3U0W - chains H and L; structure by X-ray diffraction, 2.00 A resolution.

== Chain H ==
Molecule: Fab Heavy Chain, Ig gamma-1 chain C region
From: Mus musculus
Reference sequence: P01857 (IGHG1_HUMAN); residues 114-216 here correspond to UniProt positions 1-103 (UniProt number = residue number - 113)
Amino-acid sequence (216 residues; each row starts with the number of its first residue):
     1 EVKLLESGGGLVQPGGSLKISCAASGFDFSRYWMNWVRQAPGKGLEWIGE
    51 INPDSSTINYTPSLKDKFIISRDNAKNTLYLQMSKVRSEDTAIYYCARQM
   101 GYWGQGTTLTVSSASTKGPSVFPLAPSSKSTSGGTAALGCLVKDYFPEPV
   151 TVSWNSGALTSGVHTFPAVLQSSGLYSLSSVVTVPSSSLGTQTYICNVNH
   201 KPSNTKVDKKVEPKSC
Disordered / not traced: 128-134, 214-216
Swiss-Prot annotation at these positions:
  - region: Glu212 to Cys216 (Hinge)
Disulfides: Cys22-Cys96, Cys140-Cys196

== Chain L ==
Molecule: Fab Light Chain, Ig kappa chain C region
From: Mus musculus
Reference sequence: P01834 (IGKC_HUMAN); residues 109-214 here correspond to UniProt positions 1-106 (UniProt number = residue number - 108)
Amino-acid sequence (214 residues; each row starts with the number of its first residue):
     1 DIQMTQTTSSLSASLGDRVTISCSASQGISNYLNWFQQKPDGTVKLLIYY
    51 TSSLHSGVPSRFSGSGSGTDYSLTISNLEPEDIATYYCQQYRKLPYTFGG
   101 GTKLEIKRTVAAPSVFIFPPSDEQLKSGTASVVCLLNNFYPREAKVQWKV
   151 DNALQSGNSQESVTEQDSKDSTYSLSSTLTLSKADYEKHKVYACEVTHQG
   201 LSSPVTKSFNRGEC
Disordered / not traced: 214
Disulfides: Cys23-Cys88, Cys134-Cys194

== Chain H / chain L interface ==
Residue-residue contacts (59):
  Gln39(H) - Gln38(L)  hydrogen bond
  Gln39(H) - Tyr87(L)  hydrogen bond
  Lys43(H) - Tyr87(L)
  Gly44(H) - Tyr87(L)
  Leu45(H) - Tyr87(L)  hydrophobic
  Leu45(H) - Phe98(L)
  Trp47(H) - Leu94(L)  hydrophobic
  Trp47(H) - Pro95(L)  hydrophobic
  Trp47(H) - Tyr96(L)
  Trp47(H) - Phe98(L)
  Glu50(H) - Leu94(L)
  Glu50(H) - Tyr96(L)  hydrogen bond
  Asn59(H) - Leu94(L)
  Thr61(H) - Pro95(L)
  Pro62(H) - Pro95(L)
  Tyr95(H) - Gln38(L)  hydrogen bond
  Tyr95(H) - Gly42(L)  hydrogen bond (side chain-backbone)
  Met100(H) - Phe36(L)
  Met100(H) - Leu46(L)
  Met100(H) - Gln89(L)  hydrogen bond
  Gly101(H) - Leu46(L)
  Gly101(H) - His55(L)  hydrogen bond (backbone-side chain)
  Tyr102(H) - His55(L)
  Trp103(H) - Phe36(L)
  Trp103(H) - Val44(L)  hydrophobic
  Val121(H) - Glu123(L)
  Phe122(H) - Ser121(L)
  Phe122(H) - Glu123(L)
  Phe122(H) - Gln124(L)
  Pro123(H) - Ser121(L)
  Leu124(H) - Phe118(L)
  Leu124(H) - Val133(L)  hydrophobic
  Ala125(H) - Phe118(L)
  Ala137(H) - Phe116(L)
  Ala137(H) - Phe118(L)
  Ala137(H) - Leu135(L)  hydrophobic
  Leu141(H) - Ser131(L)
  Lys143(H) - Gln124(L)
  Lys143(H) - Thr129(L)
  Lys143(H) - Ser131(L)
  His164(H) - Asn137(L)  hydrogen bond
  His164(H) - Asn138(L)  hydrogen bond
  His164(H) - Ser174(L)  hydrogen bond
  Phe166(H) - Leu135(L)  hydrophobic
  Phe166(H) - Ser162(L)
  Phe166(H) - Thr164(L)
  Phe166(H) - Ser174(L)
  Phe166(H) - Leu175(L)
  Phe166(H) - Ser176(L)
  Pro167(H) - Ser162(L)  hydrogen bond (backbone-side chain)
  Pro167(H) - Val163(L)
  Val169(H) - Gln160(L)
  Val169(H) - Glu161(L)
  Leu170(H) - Gln160(L)  hydrogen bond (backbone-side chain)
  Gln171(H) - Gln160(L)
  Ser179(H) - Ser176(L)  hydrogen bond
  Val181(H) - Leu135(L)  hydrophobic
  Thr183(H) - Asn137(L)
  Lys209(H) - Glu123(L)  salt bridge
Also at the interface, not in a pair above, chain H (39 interface residues in all): Asn35, Val37, Glu46, Thr135, Ala136, Leu138, Thr165
Also at the interface, not in a pair above, chain L (34 interface residues in all): Asn34, Ser56, Asp167

== Overview ==
39 residues of chain H face 34 of chain L across their interface, with 13 hydrogen bonds and 1 salt bridge.
Polar pairs include Lys209(H)-Glu123(L), Gln39(H)-Gln38(L) and Gln39(H)-Tyr87(L).
Here chain H is Fab Heavy Chain, Ig gamma-1 chain C region and chain L is Fab Light Chain, Ig kappa chain C
region, both from Mus musculus. Entry 3U0W (AD related murine antibody Fragment) was determined by X-ray
diffraction.
